Entry 5QZP (X-ray diffraction, 1.50 A resolution); this record covers chains A and B.

Chain A:
Protein: Pre-mRNA-splicing factor 8
Source organism: Saccharomyces cerevisiae (strain ATCC 204508 / S288c)
Notes: fragment: yPrp8 RNaseH
Reference sequence: P33334 (PRP8_YEAST); residue numbers follow UniProt; this construct covers 1836-2090
Sequence (258 residues; numbered 1833 to 2090; the number before each row is that of its first residue):
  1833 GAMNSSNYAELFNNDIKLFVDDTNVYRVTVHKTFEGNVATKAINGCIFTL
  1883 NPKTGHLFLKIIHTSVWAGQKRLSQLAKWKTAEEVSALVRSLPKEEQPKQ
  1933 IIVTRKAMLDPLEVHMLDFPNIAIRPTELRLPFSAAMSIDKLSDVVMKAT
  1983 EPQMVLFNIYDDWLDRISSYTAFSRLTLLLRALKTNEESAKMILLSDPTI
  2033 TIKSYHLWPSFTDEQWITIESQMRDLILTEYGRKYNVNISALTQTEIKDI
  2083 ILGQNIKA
Disordered / not traced: 2070-2090
Differences from the reference sequence: expression tag (1833-1835)
Curated features (UniProtKB/Swiss-Prot):
  - mutagenesis: Asp1853 (D1853A: Alters protein folding. Severely impaired growth. Strongly reduced growth at 35 degrees Celsius; when associated with A-1854; D1853N: Reduced growth at 30 degrees Celsius ...), Asp1854 (D1854A: Reduced growth at 30 degrees Celsius. Strongly reduced growth at 16 degrees Celsius. Strongly reduced growth at 35 degrees Celsius; when associated with A-1853 ...), Thr1855 (T1855A: Reduced growth at 30 degrees Celsius. Strongly reduced growth at 16 degrees Celsius), Thr1936 (T1936A: Reduced growth at 30 degrees Celsius. Strongly reduced growth at 16 degrees Celsius), Arg1937 (R1937K: Severely impaired growth. Reduced growth at 30 degrees Celsius. Strongly reduced growth at 16 degrees Celsius)

Chain B:
Protein: A1 cistron-splicing factor AAR2
Source organism: Saccharomyces cerevisiae (strain ATCC 204508 / S288c)
Notes: fragment: GAMA - Aar2(1-152) - SSSSS - Aar2(171-317); engineered mutation(s): L153_D170delinsSSSSS
Reference sequence: P32357 (AAR2_YEAST); residue numbers follow UniProt; this construct covers 1-152, 171-317
Sequence (308 residues; numbered -3 to 317; 13 numbers in that range are skipped by the numbering (no residue carries them; nothing is unmodelled there); the number before each row is that of its first residue; numbers below 1 keep their minus sign (Gly-3 is residue -3)):
    -3 GAMAMNTVPFTSAPIEVTIGIDQYSFNVKENQPFHGIKDIPIGHVHVIHF
    47 QHADNSSMRYGYWFDCRMGNFYIQYDPKDGLYKMMEERDGAKFENIVHNF
    97 KERQMMVSYPKIDEDDTWYNLTEFVQMDKIRKIVRKDENQFSYVDSSMTT
   147 VQENEL
   166 SSSSSDPAHSLNYTVINFKSREAIRPGHEMEDFLDKSYYLNTVMLQGIFK
   216 NSSNYFGELQFAFLNAMFFGNYGSSLQWHAMIELICSSATVPKHMLDKLD
   266 EILYYQIKTLPEQYSDILLNERVWNICLYSSFQKNSLHNTEKIMENKYPE
   316 LL
Disordered / not traced: -3 to 0, 166-169
Differences from the reference sequence: expression tag (-3 to 0); linker (166-170)
Curated features (UniProtKB/Swiss-Prot):
  - region: Leu261 to Ile282 (Leucine-zipper)
  - modified residue: Ser253 (Phosphoserine), Thr274 (Phosphothreonine)
  - mutagenesis: Ser253 (S253A: No effect on interaction with PRP8; S253D/E: Disrupts interaction with PRP8)

How chain A and chain B interact:
Contacting residue pairs - 17 pairs, chain A then chain B:
  Gln1907(A) - Met195(B)
  Gln1907(A) - Leu199(B)
  Leu1908(A) - Met195(B)  hydrophobic
  Trp1911(A) - Glu194(B)
  Trp1911(A) - Met195(B)
  Trp1911(A) - Phe198(B)  hydrophobic
  Asp1942(A) - Lys184(B)  salt bridge
  Asp1942(A) - Phe198(B)
  Glu1945(A) - Lys184(B)  salt bridge
  Val1946(A) - Ile189(B)  hydrophobic
  Val1946(A) - Glu194(B)
  Val1946(A) - Phe198(B)  hydrophobic
  His1947(A) - Glu194(B)  salt bridge
  Leu1949(A) - Lys184(B)
  Leu1949(A) - Ser185(B)
  Leu1949(A) - Arg186(B)
  Asp1950(A) - Arg186(B)  salt bridge

Overview:
9 residues of chain A and 8 residues of chain B are in contact; the contacts include 4 salt bridges. Polar
pairs include Asp1942(A)-Lys184(B), Glu1945(A)-Lys184(B) and His1947(A)-Glu194(B). UniProt lists 5 mutagenesis
sites on chain A; one mutagenesis site on chain B.
Here chain A is Pre-mRNA-splicing factor 8 and chain B is A1 cistron-splicing factor AAR2, both from
Saccharomyces cerevisiae (strain ATCC 204508 / S288c). Entry 5QZP (PanDDA analysis group deposition --
Auto-refined data of Aar2/RNaseH for ground state model 40) was determined by X-ray diffraction, deposited
together with 5QY1, 5QY2, 5QY3, 5QY4, 5QY5, 5QY6 and 128 further entries.
